7NJV - chains b and d of the 12 polymer chains in the assembly; structure by electron microscopy, 2.90 A resolution.

Chain b:
Protein: ATP synthase subunit b
From: Mycolicibacterium smegmatis (strain ATCC 700084 / mc(2)155)
Notes: engineered mutation(s): C-ter 10His tag
UniProtKB: A0R204 (ATPF_MYCS2); numbering as in UniProt (aligned over 1-170)
Chain sequence (180 residues; numbered 1 to 180; the number before each row is that of its first residue):
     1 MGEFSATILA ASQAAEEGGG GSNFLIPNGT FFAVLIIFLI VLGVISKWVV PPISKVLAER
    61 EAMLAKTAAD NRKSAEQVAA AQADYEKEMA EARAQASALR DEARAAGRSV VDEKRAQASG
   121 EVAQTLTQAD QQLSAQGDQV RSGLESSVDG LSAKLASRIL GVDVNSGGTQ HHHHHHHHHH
Not modelled in the structure: 1-21, 85-180
Construct notes: expression tag (171-180)

Chain d:
Protein: ATP synthase subunit b-delta
From: Mycolicibacterium smegmatis (strain ATCC 700084 / mc(2)155)
UniProtKB: A0R203 (ATPFD_MYCS2); residue numbers follow UniProt; this construct covers 1-445
Chain sequence (445 residues; each row starts with the number of its first residue):
     1 MSIFIGQLIG FAVIAFIIVK WVVPPVRTLM RNQQEAVRAA LAESAEAAKK LADADAMHAK
    61 ALADAKAESE KVTEEAKQDS ERIAAQLSEQ AGSEAERIKA QGAQQIQLMR QQLIRQLRTG
   121 LGAEAVNKAA EIVRAHVADP QAQSATVDRF LSELEQMAPS SVVIDTAATS RLRAASRQSL
   181 AALVEKFDSV AGGLDADGLT NLADELASVA KLLLSETALN KHLAEPTDDS APKVRLLERL
   241 LSDKVSATTL DLLRTAVSNR WSTESNLIDA VEHTARLALL KRAEIAGEVD EVEEQLFRFG
   301 RVLDAEPRLS ALLSDYTTPA EGRVALLDKA LTGRPGVNQT AAALLSQTVG LLRGERADEA
   361 VIDLAELAVS RRGEVVAHVS AAAELSDAQR TRLTEVLSRI YGRPVSVQLH VDPELLGGLS
   421 ITVGDEVIDG SIASRLAAAQ TGLPD
Not modelled in the structure: 62-445

How chain b and chain d interact:
Pairs across the interface - 16 pairs, chain b then chain d:
  Arg-60(b) / Val-37(d)
  Met-63(b) / Ala-40(d)  hydrophobic
  Met-63(b) / Leu-41(d)  hydrophobic
  Met-63(b) / Ser-44(d)
  Leu-64(b) / Ala-40(d)  hydrophobic
  Thr-67(b) / Glu-43(d)
  Thr-67(b) / Ser-44(d)  hydrogen bond
  Thr-67(b) / Ala-47(d)
  Asp-70(b) / Leu-51(d)
  Asn-71(b) / Lys-50(d)  hydrogen bond
  Lys-73(b) / Leu-51(d)
  Ser-74(b) / Lys-50(d)
  Ser-74(b) / Leu-51(d)  hydrogen bond (side chain-backbone)
  Gln-77(b) / Ala-54(d)
  Gln-77(b) / Asp-55(d)  hydrogen bond
  Gln-77(b) / His-58(d)
Also at the interface, not in a pair above, chain b (13 interface residues in all): Val-78, Ala-80, Ala-81, Asp-84
Also at the interface, not in a pair above, chain d (12 interface residues in all): Ala-48

Summary:
Chain b and chain d form an interface of 13 and 12 residues respectively; the contacts include 4 hydrogen
bonds. Polar pairs include Thr-67(b)/Ser-44(d), Asn-71(b)/Lys-50(d) and Ser-74(b)/Leu-51(d).
Chain b is ATP synthase subunit b and chain d is ATP synthase subunit b-delta, both from Mycolicibacterium
smegmatis (strain ATCC 700084 / mc(2)155); the structure, Mycobacterium smegmatis ATP synthase Fo combined
class 2, was determined by electron microscopy together with 7NJK, 7NJL, 7NJM, 7NJN, 7NJO, 7NJP and 20 further
entries from the same study.
